Entry 2JA8 (X-ray diffraction, 3.80 A resolution); this record covers chains A and I of the 15 polymer chains in the assembly.

== Chain A ==
Name: DNA-directed RNA polymerase II largest subunit
From: Saccharomyces cerevisiae
Notes: EC 2.7.7.6
UniProtKB: P04050 (RPB1_YEAST); numbering as in UniProt (aligned over 1-1733)
Sequence (1733 residues; row label = number of the first residue in the row):
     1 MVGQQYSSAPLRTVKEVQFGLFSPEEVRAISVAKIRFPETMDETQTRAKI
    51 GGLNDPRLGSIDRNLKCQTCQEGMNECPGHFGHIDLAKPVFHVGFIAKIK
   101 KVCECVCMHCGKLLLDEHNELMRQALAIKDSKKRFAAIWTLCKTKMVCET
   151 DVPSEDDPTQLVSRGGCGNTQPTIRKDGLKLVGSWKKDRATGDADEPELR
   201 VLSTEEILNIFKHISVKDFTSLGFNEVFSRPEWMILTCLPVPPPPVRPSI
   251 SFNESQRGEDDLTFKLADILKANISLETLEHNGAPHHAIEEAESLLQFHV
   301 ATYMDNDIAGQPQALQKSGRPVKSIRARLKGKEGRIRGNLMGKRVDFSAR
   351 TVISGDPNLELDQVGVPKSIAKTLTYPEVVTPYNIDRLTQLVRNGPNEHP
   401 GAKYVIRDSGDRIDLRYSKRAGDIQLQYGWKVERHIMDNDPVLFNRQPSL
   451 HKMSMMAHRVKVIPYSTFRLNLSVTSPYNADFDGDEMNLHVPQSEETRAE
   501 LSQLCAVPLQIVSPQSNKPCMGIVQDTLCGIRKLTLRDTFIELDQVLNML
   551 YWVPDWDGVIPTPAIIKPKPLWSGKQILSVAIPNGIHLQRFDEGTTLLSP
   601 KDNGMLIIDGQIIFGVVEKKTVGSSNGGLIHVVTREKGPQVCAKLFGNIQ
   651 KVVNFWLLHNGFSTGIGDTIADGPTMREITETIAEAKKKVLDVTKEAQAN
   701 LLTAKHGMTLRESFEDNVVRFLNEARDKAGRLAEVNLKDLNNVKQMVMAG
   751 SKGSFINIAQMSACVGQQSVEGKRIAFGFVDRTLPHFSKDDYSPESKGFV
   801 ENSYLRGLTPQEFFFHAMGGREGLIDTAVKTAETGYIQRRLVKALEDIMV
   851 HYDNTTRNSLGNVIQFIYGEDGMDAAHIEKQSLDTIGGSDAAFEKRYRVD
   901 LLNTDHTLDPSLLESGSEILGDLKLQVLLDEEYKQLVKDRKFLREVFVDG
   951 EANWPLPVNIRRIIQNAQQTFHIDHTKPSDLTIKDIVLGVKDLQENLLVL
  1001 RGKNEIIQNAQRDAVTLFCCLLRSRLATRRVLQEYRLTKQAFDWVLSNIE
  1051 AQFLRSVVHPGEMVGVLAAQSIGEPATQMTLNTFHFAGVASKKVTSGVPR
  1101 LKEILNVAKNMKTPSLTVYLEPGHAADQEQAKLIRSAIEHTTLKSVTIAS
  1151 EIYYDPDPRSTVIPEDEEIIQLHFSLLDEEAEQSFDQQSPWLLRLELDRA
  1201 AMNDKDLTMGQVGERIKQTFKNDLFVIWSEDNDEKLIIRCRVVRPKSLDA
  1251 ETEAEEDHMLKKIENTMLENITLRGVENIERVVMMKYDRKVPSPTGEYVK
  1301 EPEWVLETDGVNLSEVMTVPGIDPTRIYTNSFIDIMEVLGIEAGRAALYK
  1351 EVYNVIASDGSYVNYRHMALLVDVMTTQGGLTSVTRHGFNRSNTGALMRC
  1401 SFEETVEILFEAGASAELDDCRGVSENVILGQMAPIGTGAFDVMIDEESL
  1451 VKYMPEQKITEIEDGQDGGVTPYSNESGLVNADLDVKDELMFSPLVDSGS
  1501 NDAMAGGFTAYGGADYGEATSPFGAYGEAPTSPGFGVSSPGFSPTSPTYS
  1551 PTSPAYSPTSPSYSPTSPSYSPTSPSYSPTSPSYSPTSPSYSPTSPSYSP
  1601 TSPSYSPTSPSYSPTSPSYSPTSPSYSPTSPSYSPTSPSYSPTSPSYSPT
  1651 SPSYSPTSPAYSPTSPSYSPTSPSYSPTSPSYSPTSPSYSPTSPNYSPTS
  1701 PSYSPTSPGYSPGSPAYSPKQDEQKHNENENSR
Not modelled in the structure: 1, 190-194, 1082-1091, 1177-1186, 1246-1253, 1456-1733
Ion coordination: Zn2+ site 1: Cys-77, His-80; Zn2+ site 2: Cys-110, Cys-167; Mg2+: Asp-481, Asp-483, Asp-485 (shared with 1 residue of chain P)
UniProt features mapped onto this chain:
  - region: Pro-248 to Asp-260 (Lid loop), Asn-306 to Lys-323 (Rudder loop), Pro-810 to Glu-822 (Bridging helix)
  - binding site (Zn(2+)): Cys-67, Cys-70, Cys-77, His-80, Cys-107, Cys-110, Cys-148, Cys-167
  - binding site (Mg(2+)): Asp-481, Asp-483, Asp-485
  - modified residue: Thr-1471 (Phosphothreonine)
  - cross-link (Glycyl lysine isopeptide (Lys-Gly)): Lys-695 (interchain with G-Cter in ubiquitin), Lys-1246 (interchain with G-Cter in ubiquitin), Lys-1350 (interchain with G-Cter in ubiquitin)
  - natural variant: Ser-1653 to Pro-1659 (deletion: In strain: A364A)
  - mutagenesis: Lys-1246 (K1246R: Impairs ubiquitination during transcription stress)

== Chain I ==
Name: DNA-directed RNA polymerase II subunit 9
From: Saccharomyces cerevisiae
Notes: EC 2.7.7.6
UniProtKB: P27999 (RPB9_YEAST); residues 1-122 here = UniProt positions 1-122
Sequence (122 residues; each row starts with the number of its first residue):
     1 MTTFRFCRDCNNMLYPREDKENNRLLFECRTCSYVEEAGSPLVYRHELIT
    51 NIGETAGVVQDIGSDPTLPRSDRECPKCHSRENVFFQSQQRRKDTSMVLF
   101 FVCLSCSHIFTSDQKNKRTQFS
Not modelled in the structure: 1, 118-122
Ion coordination: Zn2+: Cys-10, Cys-32
UniProt features mapped onto this chain:
  - zinc finger: Cys-7 to Cys-32 (C4-type), Ser-71 to Thr-111 (TFIIS-type)
  - binding site (Zn(2+)): Cys-7, Cys-10, Cys-29, Cys-32, Cys-75, Cys-78, Cys-103, Cys-106
  - modified residue: Ser-40 (Phosphoserine)

== How chain A and chain I interact ==
Contacting residue pairs (61):
  Lys-695(A) / Gln-114(I)
  Ala-697(A) / Met-97(I)
  Gln-698(A) / Met-97(I)
  Gln-698(A) / Val-98(I)
  Gln-698(A) / Leu-99(I)
  Gln-698(A) / Ser-112(I)
  Gln-698(A) / Gln-114(I)
  Ala-699(A) / Ser-112(I)
  Ala-699(A) / Gln-114(I)
  Asn-700(A) / Ser-96(I)
  Asn-700(A) / Val-98(I)
  Asn-700(A) / Lys-115(I)  hydrogen bond (backbone-side chain)
  Asn-700(A) / Lys-117(I)
  Leu-701(A) / Gln-114(I)
  Leu-701(A) / Lys-115(I)
  Thr-709(A) / Lys-93(I)
  Thr-709(A) / Asp-94(I)
  Leu-710(A) / Asp-94(I)
  Leu-710(A) / Ser-96(I)
  Leu-710(A) / Met-97(I)
  Arg-711(A) / Gln-87(I)  hydrogen bond
  Arg-711(A) / Thr-95(I)
  Arg-711(A) / Ser-96(I)
  Arg-711(A) / Met-97(I)
  Phe-714(A) / Met-97(I)  hydrophobic
  Asp-781(A) / Arg-91(I)  salt bridge
  Arg-782(A) / Thr-67(I)
  Ser-788(A) / Thr-67(I)
  Lys-789(A) / Thr-67(I)  hydrogen bond (backbone-backbone)
  Asp-790(A) / Gln-87(I)
  Tyr-792(A) / Gln-87(I)
  Thr-1147(A) / Leu-48(I)
  Ile-1148(A) / Glu-47(I)
  Ile-1148(A) / Leu-48(I)  hydrogen bond (backbone-backbone)
  Ile-1148(A) / Ile-49(I)  hydrogen bond (backbone-backbone)
  Ala-1149(A) / Glu-47(I)
  Ala-1149(A) / Leu-48(I)
  Ser-1150(A) / Tyr-44(I)
  Ser-1150(A) / Arg-45(I)
  Ser-1150(A) / His-46(I)  hydrogen bond (backbone-backbone)
  Ser-1150(A) / Glu-47(I)
  Glu-1151(A) / Tyr-44(I)
  Glu-1151(A) / Arg-45(I)  salt bridge
  Ile-1152(A) / Val-43(I)  hydrogen bond (backbone-backbone)
  Ile-1152(A) / Tyr-44(I)  hydrogen bond (backbone-backbone)
  Tyr-1153(A) / Pro-41(I)
  Tyr-1153(A) / Leu-42(I)  hydrophobic
  Tyr-1154(A) / Glu-18(I)  hydrogen bond
  Tyr-1154(A) / Asn-23(I)
  Tyr-1154(A) / Arg-24(I)
  Tyr-1154(A) / Pro-41(I)  hydrogen bond (backbone-backbone)
  Val-1162(A) / Pro-41(I)  hydrophobic
  Pro-1190(A) / Glu-18(I)
  Trp-1191(A) / Leu-25(I)  hydrophobic
  Trp-1191(A) / Val-43(I)  hydrophobic
  Glu-1196(A) / Arg-45(I)  salt bridge
  Asp-1198(A) / Ile-49(I)
  Lys-1261(A) / Tyr-44(I)
  Glu-1264(A) / Tyr-44(I)
  Glu-1264(A) / His-46(I)
  Leu-1268(A) / His-46(I)
Also at the interface, not in a pair above, chain A (34 interface residues in all): Lys-1144, Pro-1156
Also at the interface, not in a pair above, chain I (33 interface residues in all): Asp-65, Leu-68, Pro-69, Phe-86, Arg-92, Asp-113

== Summary ==
34 residues of chain A face 33 of chain I across their interface, with 10 hydrogen bonds and 3 salt bridges.
Polar contacts include Asp-781(A)/Arg-91(I), Glu-1151(A)/Arg-45(I) and Glu-1196(A)/Arg-45(I).
Here chain A is DNA-directed RNA polymerase II largest subunit and chain I is DNA-directed RNA polymerase II
subunit 9, both from Saccharomyces cerevisiae. Entry 2JA8 (CPD lesion containing RNA Polymerase II elongation
complex D) was determined by X-ray diffraction together with 2JA5, 2JA6 and 2JA7 from the same study.
